9GB0 - chains E and I of the 25 polymer chains in the assembly; structure by electron microscopy, 3.23 A resolution.

Chain E (and I):
Molecule: gp49 - Major capsid protein
Organism: Clostridioides difficile
Notes: chain I of this document is another copy of the same molecule, construct and numbering; everything in this record applies to it too
UniProtKB: A0A031WA69 (A0A031WA69_CLODI); residues -55 to 289 here correspond to UniProt positions 1-345 (UniProt number = residue number + 56)
Sequence (345 residues; row label = number of the first residue in the row; numbers below 1 keep their minus sign (Met-55 is residue -55)):
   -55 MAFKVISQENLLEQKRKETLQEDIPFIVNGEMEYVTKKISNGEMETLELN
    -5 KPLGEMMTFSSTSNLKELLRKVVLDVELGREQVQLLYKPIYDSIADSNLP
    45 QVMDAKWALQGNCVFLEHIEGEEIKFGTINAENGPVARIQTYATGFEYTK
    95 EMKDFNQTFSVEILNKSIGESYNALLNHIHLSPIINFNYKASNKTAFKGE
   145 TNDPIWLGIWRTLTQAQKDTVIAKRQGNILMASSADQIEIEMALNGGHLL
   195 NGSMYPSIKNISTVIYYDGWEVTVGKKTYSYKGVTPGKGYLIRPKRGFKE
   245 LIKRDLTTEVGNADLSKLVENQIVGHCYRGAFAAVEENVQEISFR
Unresolved in the structure: -55 to 0, 144, 288-289

Chain E / chain I interface:
Pairs across the interface - 12 pairs, chain E then chain I:
  Thr93(E) with Glu64(I), hydrogen bond
  Glu95(E) with His62(I), salt bridge; Ile63(I); Glu64(I)
  Ser260(E) with Glu66(I); Glu67(I), hydrogen bond; Ile68(I), hydrogen bond (backbone-backbone)
  Lys261(E) with His62(I), hydrogen bond (backbone-side chain); Gly65(I), hydrogen bond (side chain-backbone); Glu66(I); Glu67(I)
  Leu262(E) with His62(I)
Other interface residues (no listed pair), chain E (7 interface residues in all): Asp258, Leu259

In short:
The chain E/chain I interface involves 7 residues from each chain, with 5 hydrogen bonds and 1 salt bridge.
Among the polar pairs are Glu95(E)-His62(I), Thr93(E)-Glu64(I) and Ser260(E)-Glu67(I).
Chain E and chain I are both gp49 - Major capsid protein (Clostridioides difficile); the structure, Extended
phiCD508 portal adjacent capsid, was determined by electron microscopy, deposited together with 9G8S, 9GB1,
9GB2, 9GB5 and 9GB7.
